PDB entry 1IGC | X-ray diffraction, 2.60 A resolution | chains H and A of the 3 polymer chains in the assembly

Chain H:
Molecule: IGG1-kappa MOPC21 fab (heavy chain)
Source organism: Mus musculus
UniProtKB: P01783 (HV16_MOUSE); aligned to UniProt positions 17-233 over residues 4-220 (the alignment contains insertions or deletions, so no single offset holds)
Amino-acid sequence (222 residues; numbered 1 to 222; the number before each row is that of its first residue):
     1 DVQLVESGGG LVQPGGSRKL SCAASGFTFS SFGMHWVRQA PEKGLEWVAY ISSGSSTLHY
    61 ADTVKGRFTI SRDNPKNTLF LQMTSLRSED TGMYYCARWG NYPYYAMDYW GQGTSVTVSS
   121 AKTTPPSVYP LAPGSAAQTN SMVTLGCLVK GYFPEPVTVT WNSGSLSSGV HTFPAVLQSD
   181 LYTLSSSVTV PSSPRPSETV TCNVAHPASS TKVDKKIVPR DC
Construct notes: conflict Val5 (Leu1 in P01783), Gln13 (Lys9 in P01783), Arg18 (Leu14 in P01783), Ser31 (Asp27 in P01783), Phe32 (Tyr28 in P01783), Leu58 (Ile54 in P01783), His59 (Tyr55 in P01783), Pro75 (Ala71 in P01783), Gly92 (Ala88 in P01783), Gly100 (Val99 in P01783), Asn101 (Ser100 in P01783), Tyr102 (Gly101 in P01783), Pro103 (His102 in P01783), Ala106 (Val105 in P01783), Pro194 (Thr193 in P01783), Arg195 (Trp194 in P01783), Glu198 (Gln197 in P01783)
Disulfide bonds: Cys22-Cys96, Cys147-Cys202

Chain A:
Molecule: Streptococcal protein G (domain III)
Source organism: Streptococcus sp. G148
UniProtKB: P06654 (SPG1_STRSG); residues 2-61 here correspond to UniProt positions 293-352 (UniProt number = residue number + 291)
Amino-acid sequence (61 residues; row label = number of the first residue in the row):
     1 MTPAVTTYKL VINGKTLKGE TTTKAVDAET AEKAFKQYAN DNGVDGVWTY DDATKTFTVT
    61 E
Unresolved in the structure: 1-3

How chain H and chain A interact:
Contacting residue pairs (28; chain H residue first):
  Pro125(H) - Thr21(A)
  Pro125(H) - Tyr38(A)  hydrophobic
  Pro126(H) - Tyr38(A)  hydrogen bond (backbone-side chain)
  Pro126(H) - Asn42(A)
  Ser127(H) - Asp41(A)
  Ser127(H) - Asn42(A)  hydrogen bond
  Val128(H) - Asn42(A)  hydrogen bond (backbone-side chain)
  Tyr129(H) - Asp41(A)  hydrogen bond (side chain-backbone)
  Ser209(H) - Thr22(A)  hydrogen bond (backbone-side chain)
  Ser210(H) - Glu20(A)
  Ser210(H) - Thr21(A)
  Ser210(H) - Thr22(A)  hydrogen bond
  Thr211(H) - Glu20(A)
  Thr211(H) - Thr21(A)  hydrogen bond
  Thr211(H) - Tyr38(A)
  Lys212(H) - Gly19(A)
  Lys212(H) - Glu20(A)  hydrogen bond (backbone-backbone)
  Val213(H) - Leu17(A)  hydrophobic
  Val213(H) - Lys18(A)
  Val213(H) - Gly19(A)
  Asp214(H) - Thr16(A)
  Asp214(H) - Leu17(A)
  Asp214(H) - Lys18(A)  hydrogen bond (backbone-backbone)
  Lys215(H) - Thr16(A)  hydrogen bond
  Lys215(H) - Leu17(A)
  Lys216(H) - Lys15(A)  hydrogen bond (side chain-backbone)
  Lys216(H) - Thr16(A)  hydrogen bond (backbone-backbone)
  Lys216(H) - Lys18(A)
Also at the interface, not in a pair above, chain H (14 interface residues in all): Val218

Overview:
Chain H and chain A form an interface of 14 and 11 residues respectively, with 12 hydrogen bonds. Polar
contacts include Pro126(H)-Tyr38(A), Ser127(H)-Asn42(A) and Val128(H)-Asn42(A).
Here chain H is IGG1-kappa MOPC21 fab (heavy chain) (Mus musculus) and chain A is Streptococcal protein G
(domain III) (Streptococcus sp. G148). Entry 1IGC (IGG1 fab fragment (MOPC21) complex with domain III of
protein G from streptococcus) was determined by X-ray diffraction together with 1IGD from the same study.
